PDB entry 9BYL | electron microscopy, 2.99 A resolution | chains A and C of the 5 polymer chains in the assembly

Chain A:
Name: Ribonucleoside-diphosphate reductase subunit alpha
Source organism: Bacillus subtilis
Notes: EC 1.17.4.1
UniProt: P50620 (RIR1_BACSU); residues 1-700 here = UniProt positions 1-700
Sequence (700 residues; numbered 1 to 700; the number before each row is that of its first residue):
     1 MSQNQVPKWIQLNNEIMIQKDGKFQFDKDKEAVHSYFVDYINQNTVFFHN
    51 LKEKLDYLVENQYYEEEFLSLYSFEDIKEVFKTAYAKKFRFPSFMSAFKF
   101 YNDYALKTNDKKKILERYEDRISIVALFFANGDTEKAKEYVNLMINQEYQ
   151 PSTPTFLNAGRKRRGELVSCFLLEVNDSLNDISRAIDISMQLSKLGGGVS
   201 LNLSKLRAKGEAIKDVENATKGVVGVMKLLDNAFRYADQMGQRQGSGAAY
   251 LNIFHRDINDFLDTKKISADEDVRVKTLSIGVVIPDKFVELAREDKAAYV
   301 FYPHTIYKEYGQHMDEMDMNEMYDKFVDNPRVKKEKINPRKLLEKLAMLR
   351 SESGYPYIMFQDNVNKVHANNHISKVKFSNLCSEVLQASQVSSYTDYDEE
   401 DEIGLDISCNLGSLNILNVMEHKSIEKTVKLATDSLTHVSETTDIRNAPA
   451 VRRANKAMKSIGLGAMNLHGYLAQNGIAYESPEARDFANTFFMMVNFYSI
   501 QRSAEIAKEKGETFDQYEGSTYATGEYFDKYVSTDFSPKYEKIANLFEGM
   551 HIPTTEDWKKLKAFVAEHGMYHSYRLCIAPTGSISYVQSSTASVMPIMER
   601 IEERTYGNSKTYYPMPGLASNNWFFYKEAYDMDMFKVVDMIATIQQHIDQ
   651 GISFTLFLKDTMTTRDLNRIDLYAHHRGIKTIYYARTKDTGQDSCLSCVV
Disordered / not traced: 1-5, 689-700
Small-molecule neighbours:
  - ATP (adenosine-5'-triphosphate): Val33, His34, Phe37, Asn42, Phe89, Arg90, Phe91, Arg117
  - GDP (guanosine-5'-diphosphate): Val46, Phe47, Phe48, His49, Asn50, Leu51, Lys54, Lys78, Phe81, Lys82, Tyr85, Asp120
  - dTTP (TTP), molecule 1: Asp177, Ser178, Leu179, Ile182, Leu206, Arg207, Ala212, Ile213, Lys214, Ala219, Thr220, Lys221, His304
  - dTTP (TTP), molecule 2: Lys194, Tyr236, Ala237, Asp238, Met240
Swiss-Prot annotation at these positions:
  - active site: Asn380 (Proton acceptor), Cys382 (Cysteine radical intermediate), Glu384 (Proton acceptor)
  - binding site (substrate): Thr153, Ser169, Cys170, Gly198, Asn380 to Glu384, Pro580 to Ile584
  - site: Cys170 (Important for hydrogen atom transfer), Asp177 (Allosteric effector binding), Arg207 (Allosteric effector binding), Cys409 (Important for hydrogen atom transfer), Tyr683 (Important for electron transfer), Tyr684 (Important for electron transfer), Cys695 (Interacts with thioredoxin/glutaredoxin), Cys698 (Interacts with thioredoxin/glutaredoxin)
  - mutagenesis: His255 (H255Y: In ts-A 73; temperature-sensitive lethal mutation)
From the paper describing this entry:
  - catalytic residues: Cys382, Tyr684 (citing earlier work)

Chain C:
Name: Ribonucleoside-diphosphate reductase subunit beta
Source organism: Bacillus subtilis
Notes: EC 1.17.4.1
UniProt: P50621 (RIR2_BACSU); residues 1-329 here = UniProt positions 1-329
Sequence (350 residues; row label = number of the first residue in the row; numbers below 1 keep their minus sign (Met-20 is residue -20)):
   -20 MGSSHHHHHHSSGLVPRGSHMMTKIYDAANWSKHEDDFTQMFYNQNVKQF
    30 WLPEEIALNGDLLTWKYLGKNEQDTYMKVLAGLTLLDTEQGNTGMPIVAE
    80 HVDGHQRKAVLNFMAMMENAVHAKSYSNIFMTLAPTETINEVFEWVKQNK
   130 YLQKKAQMIVGLYKAIQKDDEISLFKAMVASVYLESFLFYSGFYYPLYFY
   180 GQGKLMQSGEIINLILRDEAIHGVYVGLLAQEIYNKQTEEKKAELREFAI
   230 DLLNQLYENELEYTEDLYDQVGLSHDVKKFIRYNANKALMNLGFDPYFEE
   280 EDINPIVLNGLNTKTKSHDFFSMKGNGYKKATVEPLKDDDFYFEDEKEQI
Disordered / not traced: -20 to 15, 291-308, 323-329
Sequence notes: initiating methionine (-20); expression tag (-19 to 0)
Bound ions: Mn2+ site 1: Asp66, Glu97, His101, Glu198; Mn2+ site 2: Glu97, Glu164, Glu198, His201
Swiss-Prot annotation at these positions:
  - active site: Tyr105
  - binding site (Fe cation): Asp66, Glu97, His101, Glu164, Glu198, His201

Chain A / chain C interface:
Residue-residue contacts - 31 pairs, chain A then chain C:
  Ala292(A) - Phe320(C)
  Arg293(A) - Phe320(C)
  Arg293(A) - Tyr321(C)
  Arg340(A) - Leu315(C)  hydrogen bond (side chain-backbone)
  Arg340(A) - Lys316(C)
  Arg340(A) - Asp317(C)  salt bridge
  Arg340(A) - Phe320(C)
  Leu343(A) - Leu315(C)  hydrophobic
  Leu343(A) - Phe320(C)  hydrophobic
  Glu344(A) - Pro314(C)
  Glu344(A) - Leu315(C)  hydrogen bond (side chain-backbone)
  Ser351(A) - Ala310(C)
  Glu352(A) - Lys309(C)
  Thr663(A) - Thr311(C)
  Thr663(A) - Glu313(C)  hydrogen bond
  Thr664(A) - Thr311(C)  hydrogen bond (backbone-backbone)
  Thr664(A) - Val312(C)
  Thr664(A) - Glu313(C)
  Arg665(A) - Glu313(C)  salt bridge
  Arg665(A) - Pro314(C)
  Arg665(A) - Lys316(C)
  Arg665(A) - Asp319(C)  salt bridge
  Asn668(A) - Leu315(C)
  Arg669(A) - Asp318(C)
  Arg669(A) - Asp319(C)  salt bridge
  Arg669(A) - Phe322(C)
  Leu672(A) - Asp319(C)
  Leu672(A) - Phe320(C)  hydrophobic
  Leu672(A) - Phe322(C)
  Tyr673(A) - Phe322(C)
  His676(A) - Phe322(C)
Also at the interface, not in a pair above, chain A (19 interface residues in all): Val289, Phe635, Thr661, Met662
The authors on this interface:
  - interface residues, chain C: Lys309(C)

Summary:
19 residues of chain A face 14 of chain C across their interface; the contacts include 4 hydrogen bonds and 4
salt bridges. Polar pairs include Arg340(A)-Asp317(C), Arg665(A)-Glu313(C) and Arg665(A)-Asp319(C). Ligands of
chain A: ATP, GDP and dTTP. From the paper: catalytic residues Cys382(A) and Tyr684(A); the interface residue
Lys309(C).
Chain A is Ribonucleoside-diphosphate reductase subunit alpha and chain C is Ribonucleoside-diphosphate
reductase subunit beta, both from Bacillus subtilis; the structure, Consensus full-complex model for turnover
condition of Bacillus subtilis ribonucleotide reductase complex, was determined by electron microscopy (same
publication as 9BW3, 9BWX, 9BX2, 9BX3, 9BX6, 9BX8 and 39 further entries).
